6LMY - chain A; structure by X-ray diffraction, 1.50 A resolution.

== Chain A ==
Protein: Dual specificity protein phosphatase 22
Organism: Homo sapiens
Notes: EC 3.1.3.16, 3.1.3.48
UniProtKB: Q9NRW4 (DUS22_HUMAN); residues 1-155 here = UniProt positions 1-155
Chain sequence (157 residues; each row starts with the number of its first residue; numbers below 1 keep their minus sign (Gly-1 is residue -1)):
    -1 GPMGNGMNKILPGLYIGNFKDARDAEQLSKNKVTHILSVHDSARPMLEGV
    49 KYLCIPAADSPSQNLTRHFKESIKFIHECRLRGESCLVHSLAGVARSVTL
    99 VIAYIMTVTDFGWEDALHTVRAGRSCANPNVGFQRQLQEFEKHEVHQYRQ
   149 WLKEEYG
Not modelled in the structure: 155
Differences from the reference sequence: expression tag (-1 to 0); engineered mutation Ser88 (Cys in Q9NRW4), Ala93 (Ser in Q9NRW4)
What the authors report for this chain:
  - contacts within the chain: Asp57-Asn128 (hydrogen bond)
  - catalytic residues: Asp57 (citing earlier work)
  - mutagenesis - D57A (26-31-fold), D57N (26-31-fold), N128A (100-500-fold), N128D (100-500-fold): decreased catalytic activity

== Summary ==
The paper reports the catalytic residue Asp57; D57A, D57N and N128A, among others, reduce catalytic activity.
Chain A is Dual specificity protein phosphatase 22 (Homo sapiens); the structure, Crystal structure of DUSP22
mutant_C88S/S93A, was determined by X-ray diffraction (same publication as 6L1S, 6LOT, 6LOU, 6LVQ and 7C8S).
